5OMX - chains J and E of the 10 polymer chains in the assembly; structure by X-ray diffraction, 2.32 A resolution.

# Chain J
Molecule: 147-nt DNA strand
Source organism: Homo sapiens
Sequence (147 nucleotides; row label = number of the first residue in the row; numbers below 1 keep their minus sign (DA-73 is residue -73)):
   -73 ATCAATATCC ACCTGCAGAT ACTACCAAAA GTGTATTTGG AAACTGCTCC ATCAAAAGGC
   -13 ATGTTCAGCT GGATTCCAGC TGAACATGCC TTTTGATGGA GCAGTTTCCA AATACACTTT
    47 TGGTAGTATC TGCAGGTGGA TATTGAT
Ion coordination: Mn2+ site 1 near DA-70 (its only coordinating residue here); Mn2+ site 2 near DG-34 (its only coordinating residue here); Mn2+ site 3 near DG-3 (its only coordinating residue here); Mn2+ site 4 near DG5 (its only coordinating residue here); Mn2+ site 5 near DC11 (its only coordinating residue here); Mn2+ site 6 near DG27 (its only coordinating residue here); Mn2+ site 7 near DG48 (its only coordinating residue here); Mn2+ site 8 near DG61 (its only coordinating residue here); Mn2+ site 9 near DG64 (its only coordinating residue here)

# Chain E
Name: Histone H3.2
Source organism: Xenopus laevis
UniProtKB: P84233 (H32_XENLA); residues 1-135 here correspond to UniProt positions 2-136 (UniProt number = residue number + 1)
Chain sequence (135 residues; row label = number of the first residue in the row):
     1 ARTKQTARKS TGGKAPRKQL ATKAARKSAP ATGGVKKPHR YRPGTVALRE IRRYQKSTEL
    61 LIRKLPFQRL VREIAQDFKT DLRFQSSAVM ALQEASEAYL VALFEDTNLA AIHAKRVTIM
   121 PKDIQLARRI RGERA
Not modelled in the structure: 1-36
Construct notes: conflict Ala102 (Gly103 in P84233); engineered mutation Ala110 (Cys111 in P84233)
Ion coordination: Mn2+: Asp77 (shared with 1 residue of chain D)
Swiss-Prot annotation at these positions:
  - modified residue: Arg2 (Asymmetric dimethylarginine), Thr3 (Phosphothreonine), Lys4 (Allysine), Gln5 (5-glutamyl dopamine), Thr6 (Phosphothreonine), Arg8 (Citrulline), Lys9 (N6,N6,N6-trimethyllysine), Ser10 (ADP-ribosylserine), Thr11 (Phosphothreonine), Lys14 (N6-(2-hydroxyisobutyryl)lysine), Arg17 (Asymmetric dimethylarginine), Lys18 (N6-(2-hydroxyisobutyryl)lysine), Lys23 (N6-(2-hydroxyisobutyryl)lysine), Arg26 (Citrulline), Lys27 (N6,N6,N6-trimethyllysine), Ser28 (ADP-ribosylserine), Lys36 (N6,N6,N6-trimethyllysine), Lys37 (N6-methyllysine), Tyr41 (Phosphotyrosine), Lys56 (N6,N6,N6-trimethyllysine) and 8 more in UniProt

# How chain J and chain E interact
Residue-residue contacts (23):
  DC-24(J) - Arg83(E)  phosphate contact
  DC-24(J) - Phe84(E)  sugar contact
  DC-24(J) - Gln85(E)  phosphate contact
  DC-24(J) - Ser86(E)  hydrogen bond to the phosphate
  DA-23(J) - Arg72(E)  salt bridge to the phosphate
  DA-23(J) - Arg83(E)  phosphate contact
  DA-23(J) - Phe84(E)  hydrogen bond to the phosphate
  DA-13(J) - Arg63(E)  salt bridge to the phosphate
  DG-6(J) - Pro43(E)  phosphate contact
  DC-5(J) - Arg42(E)  salt bridge to the phosphate
  DC-5(J) - Pro43(E)  phosphate contact
  DT-4(J) - Val117(E)  phosphate contact
  DT-4(J) - Thr118(E)  phosphate contact
  DG-3(J) - Arg116(E)  phosphate contact
  DG-3(J) - Val117(E)  hydrogen bond to the phosphate
  DG-3(J) - Thr118(E)  hydrogen bond to the phosphate
  DG-2(J) - Arg116(E)  phosphate contact
  DG-2(J) - Met120(E)  phosphate contact
  DT70(J) - Tyr41(E)  phosphate contact
  DT70(J) - Thr45(E)  phosphate contact
  DG71(J) - Tyr41(E)  phosphate contact
  DG71(J) - Arg42(E)  hydrogen bond to the phosphate
  DG71(J) - Thr45(E)  hydrogen bond to the phosphate
Interface residues without a listed pair, chain J (11 interface residues in all): DC-14
Interface residues without a listed pair, chain E (17 interface residues in all): His39, Arg40, Lys115

# In short
Chain J and chain E form an interface of 11 and 17 residues respectively; the contacts include 6 hydrogen
bonds and 3 salt bridges. Polar contacts include DC-24(J)-Ser86(E), DA-23(J)-Phe84(E) and DG-3(J)-Val117(E).
Here chain J is a 147-nt DNA strand (Homo sapiens) and chain E is Histone H3.2 (Xenopus laevis). Entry 5OMX
(X-ray Structure of the H2A-N38C Nucleosome Core Particle) was determined by X-ray diffraction, deposited
together with 5ONG and 5ONW.
